Entry 5LJQ (X-ray diffraction, 1.05 A resolution); this record covers chain A.

== Chain A ==
Molecule: Carbonic anhydrase 2
From: Homo sapiens
Notes: EC 4.2.1.1
UniProtKB: P00918 (CAH2_HUMAN); the author numbering skips numbers that UniProt does not, so the offset changes along the chain: 3-125 = UniProt 3-125; 127-261 = UniProt 126-260
Chain sequence (258 residues; row label = number of the first residue in the row; note: 1 number in that range is skipped by the numbering (no residue carries it; nothing is unmodelled there)):
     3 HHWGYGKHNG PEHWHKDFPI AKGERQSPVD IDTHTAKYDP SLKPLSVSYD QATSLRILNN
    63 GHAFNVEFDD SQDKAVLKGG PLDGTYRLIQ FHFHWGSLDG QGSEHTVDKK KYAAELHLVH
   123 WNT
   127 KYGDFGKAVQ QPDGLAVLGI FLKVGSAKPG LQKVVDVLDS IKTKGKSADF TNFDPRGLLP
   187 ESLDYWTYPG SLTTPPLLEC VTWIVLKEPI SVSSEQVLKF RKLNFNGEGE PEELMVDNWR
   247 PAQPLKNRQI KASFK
Metal / ion sites: Zn2+: H94, H96, H119 (together with ANV)
Ligand contacts: ANV (1-[4-[azanyl-bis(oxidanyl)-$L4-sulfanyl]phenyl]-4-(phenoxymethyl)-1,2,3-triazole): Q92, H94, H96, E106, H119, V121, F131, G132, V135, V143, S197, L198, T199, T200, P201, P202, W209

== In short ==
Chain A binds compound ANV. The Zn2+ site is built by H94, H96 and H119.
Chain A is Carbonic anhydrase 2 (Homo sapiens); the structure, Crystal structure of human carbonic anhydrase
II in complex with the 4-(4-(phenoxymethyl)-1H-1,2,3-triazol-1-yl)benzenesulfonamide inhibitor, was determined
by X-ray diffraction, deposited together with 5LJT.
